Entry 7C0M (electron microscopy, 3.90 A resolution); this record covers chains E and J of the 22 polymer chains in the assembly.

[Chain E]
Protein: Histone H3.1
Organism: Homo sapiens
UniProtKB: P68431 (H31_HUMAN); residues 1-135 here correspond to UniProt positions 2-136 (UniProt number = residue number + 1)
Amino-acid sequence (139 residues; row label = number of the first residue in the row; numbers below 1 keep their minus sign (Gly-3 is residue -3)):
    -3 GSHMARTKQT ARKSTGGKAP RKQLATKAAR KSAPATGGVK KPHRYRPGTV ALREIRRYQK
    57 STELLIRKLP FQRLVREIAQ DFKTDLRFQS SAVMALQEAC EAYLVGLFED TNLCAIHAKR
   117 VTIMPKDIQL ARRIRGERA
Unresolved in the structure: -3 to 38
Differences from the reference sequence: expression tag (-3 to 0)
UniProt features mapped onto this chain:
  - modified residue: Arg2 (Asymmetric dimethylarginine), Thr3 (Phosphothreonine), Lys4 (Allysine), Gln5 (5-glutamyl dopamine), Thr6 (Phosphothreonine), Arg8 (Citrulline), Lys9 (N6,N6,N6-trimethyllysine), Ser10 (ADP-ribosylserine), Thr11 (Phosphothreonine), Lys14 (N6-(2-hydroxyisobutyryl)lysine), Arg17 (Asymmetric dimethylarginine), Lys18 (N6-(2-hydroxyisobutyryl)lysine), Lys23 (N6-(2-hydroxyisobutyryl)lysine), Arg26 (Citrulline), Lys27 (N6,N6,N6-trimethyllysine), Ser28 (ADP-ribosylserine), Lys36 (N6,N6,N6-trimethyllysine), Lys37 (N6-methyllysine), Tyr41 (Phosphotyrosine), Lys56 (N6,N6,N6-trimethyllysine) and 8 more in UniProt
  - lipidation: Lys18 (N6-decanoyllysine)

[Chain J]
Molecule: 145-nt DNA strand
Organism: synthetic construct
Sequence (145 nucleotides; row label = number of the first residue in the row):
     1 ATCGATGTAT ATATCTGACA CGTGCCTGGA GACTAGGGAG TAATCCCCTT GGCGGTTAAA
    61 ACGCGGGGGA CAGCGCGTAC GTGCGTTTAA GCGGTGCTAG AGCTGTCTAC GACCAATTGA
   121 GCGGCCTCGG CACCGGGATT CTGAT

[Interface between chain E and chain J]
Residue-residue contacts (23):
  Arg40(E) - DG65(J)  base contact
  Arg40(E) - DG143(J)  sugar contact
  Tyr41(E) - DT142(J)  phosphate contact
  Tyr41(E) - DG143(J)  phosphate contact
  Arg42(E) - DG143(J)  hydrogen bond to the phosphate
  Arg42(E) - DA144(J)  salt bridge to the phosphate
  Pro43(E) - DG68(J)  sugar contact
  Pro43(E) - DG69(J)  phosphate contact
  Thr45(E) - DG143(J)  phosphate contact
  Arg63(E) - DA59(J)  hydrogen bond to the phosphate
  Arg63(E) - DA60(J)  salt bridge to the phosphate
  Arg72(E) - DT50(J)  salt bridge to the phosphate
  Arg83(E) - DT50(J)  phosphate contact
  Phe84(E) - DT49(J)  phosphate contact
  Phe84(E) - DT50(J)  hydrogen bond to the phosphate
  Gln85(E) - DT49(J)  phosphate contact
  Arg116(E) - DA70(J)  phosphate contact
  Arg116(E) - DC71(J)  phosphate contact
  Val117(E) - DA70(J)  hydrogen bond to the phosphate
  Thr118(E) - DG69(J)  phosphate contact
  Thr118(E) - DA70(J)  hydrogen bond to the phosphate
  Met120(E) - DA70(J)  phosphate contact
  Met120(E) - DC71(J)  phosphate contact
Interface residues without a listed pair, chain E (15 interface residues in all): Ser86
Interface residues without a listed pair, chain J (13 interface residues in all): DG67

[In short]
Chain E and chain J form an interface of 15 and 13 residues respectively, with 5 hydrogen bonds and 3 salt
bridges. Polar contacts include Arg42(E)-DG143(J), Arg63(E)-DA59(J) and Phe84(E)-DT50(J).
Here chain E is Histone H3.1 (Homo sapiens) and chain J is a 145-nt DNA strand (synthetic construct). Entry
7C0M (Human cGAS-nucleosome complex) was determined by electron microscopy.
